7N28 - chains A and C of the 14 polymer chains in the assembly; structure by electron microscopy, 4.20 A resolution (low resolution: residue-level contacts below are approximate; hydrogen-bond / salt-bridge calls are withheld).

# Chain A
Molecule: Envelope glycoprotein gp120
Organism: Human immunodeficiency virus 1
UniProt: I6NF57 (I6NF57_9HIV1); the construct lacks a stretch of the UniProt sequence and is renumbered around it, so the offset changes along the chain: 31-136 = UniProt 30-135; 137-188 = UniProt 137-188; 190-309 = UniProt 189-308; 312-321 = UniProt 309-318; 5 more segments
Amino-acid sequence (478 residues; each row starts with the number of its first residue; note: 10 numbers in that range are skipped by the numbering (no residue carries them; nothing is unmodelled there); a row labelled like 459A-459B holds insertion residues (459A, then the next letters in order)):
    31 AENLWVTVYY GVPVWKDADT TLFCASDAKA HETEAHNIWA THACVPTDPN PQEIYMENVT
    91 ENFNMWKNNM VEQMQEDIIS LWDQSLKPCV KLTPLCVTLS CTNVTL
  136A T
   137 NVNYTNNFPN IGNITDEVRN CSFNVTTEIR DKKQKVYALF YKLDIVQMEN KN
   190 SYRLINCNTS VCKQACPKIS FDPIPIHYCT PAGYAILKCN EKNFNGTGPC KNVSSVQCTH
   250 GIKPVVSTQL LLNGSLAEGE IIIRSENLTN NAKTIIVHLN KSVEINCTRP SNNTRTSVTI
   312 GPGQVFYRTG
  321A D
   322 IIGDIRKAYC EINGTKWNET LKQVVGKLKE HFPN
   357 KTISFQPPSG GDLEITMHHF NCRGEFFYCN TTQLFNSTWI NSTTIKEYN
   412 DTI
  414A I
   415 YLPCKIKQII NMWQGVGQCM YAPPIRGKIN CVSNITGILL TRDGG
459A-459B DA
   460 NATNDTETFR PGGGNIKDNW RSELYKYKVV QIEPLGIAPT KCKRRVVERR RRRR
Unresolved in the structure: 508-513
Differences from the reference sequence: conflict Ala31 (Ser30 in I6NF57), Glu32 (Asp31 in I6NF57), Pro124 (His123 in I6NF57), Leu179 (Thr in I6NF57), Cys201 (Ile200 in I6NF57), Thr358 (Lys355 in I6NF57), Thr400 (Gly397 in I6NF57), Cys433 (Ala425 in I6NF57), Cys501 (Ala495 in I6NF57), Arg509 (Glu503 in I6NF57), Arg510 (Lys504 in I6NF57); expression tag (512-513)
Disulfide bonds: Cys54-Cys74, Cys119-Cys205, Cys126-Cys196, Cys131-Cys157, Cys201-Cys433, Cys218-Cys247, Cys228-Cys239, Cys296-Cys331, Cys378-Cys445, Cys385-Cys418
Covalent attachments: N-acetylglucosamine (NAG) linked to Asn88, Asn133, Asn149, Asn156, Asn160, Asn197, Asn234, Asn241, Asn289, Asn295, Asn301, Asn334, Asn339, Asn355, Asn386, Asn392, Asn405, Asn448; glycan linked to Asn262, Asn276
Reported in the primary citation:
  - mutagenesis - N160A, T162A: abolished binding to CAP45
  - mutagenesis - R166A, K169E: decreased binding to CAP45
  - mutagenesis - I165L, K171R: decreased binding to 1157ipd3N4

# Chain C
Molecule: 3BNC117 antibody heavy chain
Organism: Homo sapiens
Notes: antibody fragment or engineered binder
Amino-acid sequence (226 residues; numbered 1 to 216 plus 10 insertion-coded residues; the number before each row is that of its first residue; a row labelled like 71A-71D holds insertion residues (71A, then the next letters in order)):
     1 QVQLLQSGAA VTKPGASVRV SCEASGYNIR DYFIHWWRQA PGQGLQWVGW IN
   52A P
    53 KTGQPNNPRQ FQGRVSLTR
71A-71D HASW
    72 DFDTYSFYMD L
82A-82C KAL
    83 RSDDTAVYFC ARQRSDYW
100A-100B DF
   101 DVWGSGTQVT VSSASTKGPS VFPLAPSSKS TSGGTAALGC LVKDYFPEPV TVSWNSGALT
   161 SGVHTFPAVL QSSGLYSLSS VVTVPSSSLG TQTYICNVNH KPSNTKVDKK VEPKSC
Unresolved in the structure: 128-134, 214-216
Disulfide bonds: Cys22-Cys92, Cys140-Cys196

# Interface between chain A and chain C
Residue-residue contacts - 29 pairs, chain A then chain C:
  Glu275(A) with Asp98(C)
  Asn279(A) with Asp98(C); Trp100(C)
  Asn280(A) with Trp50(C)
  Ala281(A) with Phe33(C); Trp50(C); Trp100(C)
  Ser365(A) with Pro57(C); Gln64(C)
  Gly366(A) with Pro57(C)
  Gly367(A) with Gly55(C); Pro57(C)
  Asp368(A) with Thr54(C)
  Ile371(A) with Thr54(C); Gln56(C)
  Gln428(A) with Arg30(C); Pro52A(C); Lys53(C); Arg71(C); Phe73(C); Tyr76(C)
  Gly429(A) with Arg30(C)
  Arg456(A) with Asn58(C)
  Asp457(A) with Asn58(C)
  Gly458(A) with Trp47(C); Pro60(C)
  Asn463(A) with Arg61(C)
  Arg469(A) with Gln64(C)
  Gly472(A) with Gln56(C)
Other interface residues (no listed pair), chain A (20 interface residues in all): Thr455, Gly459, Asn474
Other interface residues (no listed pair), chain C (20 interface residues in all): Asn59

# Summary
Chain A and chain C each contribute 20 residues to their interface. N-acetylglucosamine is covalently linked
to Asn88(A), Asn133(A), Asn149(A), Asn156(A), Asn160(A) and Asn197(A) and 12 more. From the paper: N160A and
T162A of chain A abolish binding to CAP45; R166A and K169E of chain A reduce binding to CAP45; 6 substitutions
were tested in all.
Here chain A is Envelope glycoprotein gp120 (Human immunodeficiency virus 1) and chain C is 3BNC117 antibody
heavy chain (Homo sapiens). Entry 7N28 (Cryo-EM structure of broadly neutralizing V2-apex-targeting antibody
J033 in complex with HIV-1 Env) was determined by electron microscopy, deposited together with 7MXD.
